PDB entry 3PQC | X-ray diffraction, 1.90 A resolution | chain A

== Chain A ==
Protein: Probable GTP-binding protein engB
Source organism: Thermotoga maritima
UniProt: Q9X1H7 (ENGB_THEMA); residue numbers follow UniProt; this construct covers 1-195
Sequence (195 residues; each row starts with the number of its first residue):
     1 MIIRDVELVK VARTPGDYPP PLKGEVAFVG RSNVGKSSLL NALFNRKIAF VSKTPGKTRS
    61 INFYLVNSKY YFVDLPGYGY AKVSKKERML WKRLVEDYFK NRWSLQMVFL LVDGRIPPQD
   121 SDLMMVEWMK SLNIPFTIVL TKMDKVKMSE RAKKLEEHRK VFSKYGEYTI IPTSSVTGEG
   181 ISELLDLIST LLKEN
Disordered / not traced: 1, 194-195
Curated features (UniProtKB/Swiss-Prot):
  - binding site (GTP): G30 to S37, G56 to S60, D74 to G77, T141 to D144, T173 to S175
  - binding site (Mg(2+)): S37, T58
Ligand contacts: GDP (guanosine-5'-diphosphate): R31, S32, N33, V34, G35, K36, S37, S38, F50, V51, S52, K53, K142, D144, K145, S174, S175, V176

== Summary ==
Bound to chain A: GDP. UniProt lists 24 GTP-binding residues and Mg2+-binding residues S37 and T58.
Chain A is Probable GTP-binding protein engB (Thermotoga maritima); the structure, Crystal structure of
Thermotoga maritima ribosome biogenesis GTP-binding protein EngB (YsxC/YihA) in complex with GDP, was
determined by X-ray diffraction (same publication as 3PR1).
